PDB entry 7AZE | X-ray diffraction, 1.82 A resolution | chains A and H of the 4 polymer chains in the assembly

== Chain A ==
Protein: Beta sliding clamp
From: Escherichia coli 2-427-07_S4_C3
UniProtKB: A0A073FMV0 (A0A073FMV0_ECOLX); numbering as in UniProt (aligned over 1-366)
Amino-acid sequence (386 residues; each row starts with the number of its first residue; numbers below 1 keep their minus sign (Met-19 is residue -19)):
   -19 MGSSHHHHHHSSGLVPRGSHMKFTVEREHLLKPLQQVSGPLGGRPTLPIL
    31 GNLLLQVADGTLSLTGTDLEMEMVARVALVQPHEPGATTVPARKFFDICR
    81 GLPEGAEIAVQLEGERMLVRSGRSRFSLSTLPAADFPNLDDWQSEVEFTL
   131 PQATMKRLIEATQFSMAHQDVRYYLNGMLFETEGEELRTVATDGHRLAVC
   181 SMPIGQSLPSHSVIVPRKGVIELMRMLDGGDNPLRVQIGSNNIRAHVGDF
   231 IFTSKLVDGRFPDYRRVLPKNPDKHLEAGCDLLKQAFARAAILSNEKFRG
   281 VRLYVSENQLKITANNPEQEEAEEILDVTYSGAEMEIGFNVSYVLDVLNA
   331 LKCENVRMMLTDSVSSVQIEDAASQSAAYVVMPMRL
Disordered / not traced: -19 to -2
Sequence notes: initiating methionine (-19); expression tag (-18 to 0)
Residues lining bound ligands: malonate ion (MLI): Arg168, Val179, Cys180, Ser181, Tyr244, Leu248, Gln355, Ser356, Ala357, Ala358

== Chain H ==
Protein: Peptide 18
Amino-acid sequence (6 residues; each row starts with the number of its first residue):
   403 XQADLF
Modified residues: SJ8 ((E)-3-(4-fluorophenyl)prop-2-enoic acid) at position 403; Ala405 (2-amino-3-cyclohexyl-propionic acid; ALC)

== Interface between chain A and chain H ==
Pairs across the interface (28; chain A residue first):
  Arg152(A) - Phe408(H)
  Thr172(A) - Phe408(H)
  Gly174(A) - Asp406(H)
  Gly174(A) - Leu407(H)  hydrogen bond (backbone-backbone)
  Gly174(A) - Phe408(H)
  His175(A) - Gln404(H)
  His175(A) - Asp406(H)  salt bridge
  His175(A) - Leu407(H)
  Arg176(A) - Leu407(H)
  Leu177(A) - Leu407(H)  hydrophobic
  Pro242(A) - Phe408(H)  hydrophobic
  Val247(A) - Leu407(H)  hydrophobic
  Phe278(A) - SJ8_403(H)
  Asn320(A) - Gln404(H)
  Tyr323(A) - Gln404(H)
  Val344(A) - Ala405(H)
  Ser346(A) - Leu407(H)
  Val360(A) - Leu407(H)  hydrophobic
  Met362(A) - Gln404(H)  hydrogen bond (backbone-side chain)
  Met362(A) - Ala405(H)
  Met362(A) - Asp406(H)
  Met362(A) - Leu407(H)  hydrophobic
  Pro363(A) - Gln404(H)  hydrogen bond (backbone-side chain)
  Pro363(A) - Ala405(H)  hydrogen bond (backbone-backbone)
  Met364(A) - SJ8_403(H)
  Met364(A) - Gln404(H)
  Arg365(A) - SJ8_403(H)  hydrogen bond (backbone-backbone)
  Arg365(A) - Ala405(H)
Also at the interface, not in a pair above, chain A (19 interface residues in all): Leu155

== Overview ==
19 residues of chain A face 6 of chain H across their interface; the contacts include 5 hydrogen bonds and 1
salt bridge. Polar pairs include His175(A)-Asp406(H), Met362(A)-Gln404(H) and Pro363(A)-Gln404(H). Bound to
chain A: malonate ion.
Chain A is Beta sliding clamp (Escherichia coli 2-427-07_S4_C3) and chain H is Peptide 18; the structure, DNA
polymerase sliding clamp from Escherichia coli with peptide 18 bound, was determined by X-ray diffraction
(same publication as 7AZ5, 7AZ6, 7AZ8, 7AZC, 7AZD, 7AZF and 3 further entries).
